PDB entry 9COP | electron microscopy, 2.70 A resolution | chains M and N of the 14 polymer chains in the assembly

== Chain M ==
Protein: V-type proton ATPase subunit D
Source organism: Saccharomyces cerevisiae
UniProtKB: P32610 (VATD_YEAST); residue numbers follow UniProt; this construct covers 1-256
Sequence (256 residues; each row starts with the number of its first residue):
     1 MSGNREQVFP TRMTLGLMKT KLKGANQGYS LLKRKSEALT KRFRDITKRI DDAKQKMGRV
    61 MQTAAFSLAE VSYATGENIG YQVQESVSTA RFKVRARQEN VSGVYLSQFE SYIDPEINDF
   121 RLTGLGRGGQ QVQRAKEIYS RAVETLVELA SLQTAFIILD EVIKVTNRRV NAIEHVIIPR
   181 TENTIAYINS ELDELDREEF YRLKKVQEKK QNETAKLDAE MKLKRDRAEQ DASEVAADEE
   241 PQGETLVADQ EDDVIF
Not modelled in the structure: 1-2, 216-256

== Chain N ==
Protein: V-type proton ATPase subunit F
Source organism: Saccharomyces cerevisiae
UniProtKB: P39111 (VATF_YEAST); residues 2-118 here = UniProt positions 2-118
Sequence (117 residues; row label = number of the first residue in the row):
     2 AEKRTLIAVI ADEDTTTGLL LAGIGQITPE TQEKNFFVYQ EGKTTKEEIT DKFNHFTEER
    62 DDIAILLINQ HIAENIRARV DSFTNAFPAI LEIPSKDHPY DPEKDSVLKR VRKLFGE
Not modelled in the structure: 2, 118

== Chain M / chain N interface ==
Pairs across the interface (51):
  Thr47(M) - Val112(N)
  Asp51(M) - Arg113(N)  salt bridge
  Lys54(M) - Leu92(N)
  Lys54(M) - Glu93(N)  salt bridge
  Lys54(M) - Tyr101(N)
  Lys54(M) - Asp106(N)  salt bridge
  Lys54(M) - Val108(N)
  Met57(M) - Leu92(N)  hydrophobic
  Met57(M) - Ile94(N)  hydrophobic
  Gly58(M) - Pro95(N)
  Met61(M) - Ile94(N)  hydrophobic
  Gln62(M) - Lys97(N)  hydrogen bond (side chain-backbone)
  Ala65(M) - Leu20(N)
  Phe66(M) - Asp15(N)
  Phe66(M) - Thr16(N)
  Phe66(M) - Lys97(N)
  Gly80(M) - Glu14(N)
  Val83(M) - Thr18(N)
  Val87(M) - Ile28(N)  hydrophobic
  Ser88(M) - Ile28(N)  hydrogen bond (backbone-backbone)
  Thr89(M) - Ile28(N)
  Ala90(M) - Ile25(N)
  Ala90(M) - Ile28(N)  hydrogen bond (backbone-backbone)
  Arg91(M) - Gly24(N)
  Arg91(M) - Ile25(N)  hydrogen bond (backbone-backbone)
  Phe92(M) - Ile8(N)
  Phe92(M) - Gly24(N)  hydrogen bond (backbone-backbone)
  Phe92(M) - Ile25(N)  hydrophobic
  Lys93(M) - Thr6(N)
  Val94(M) - Thr6(N)
  Arg95(M) - Glu3(N)
  Ala96(M) - Glu3(N)  hydrogen bond (backbone-side chain)
  Phe109(M) - Ala65(N)
  Ala135(M) - Leu20(N)
  Ala135(M) - Ala23(N)
  Tyr139(M) - Leu20(N)
  Tyr139(M) - Leu21(N)
  Val143(M) - Leu21(N)  hydrophobic
  Leu146(M) - Leu92(N)
  Leu149(M) - Leu92(N)  hydrophobic
  Ala150(M) - Ile66(N)  hydrophobic
  Gln153(M) - Ile91(N)  hydrogen bond (side chain-backbone)
  Gln153(M) - Leu92(N)
  Gln153(M) - Val108(N)
  Thr154(M) - Ala87(N)
  Thr154(M) - Ala90(N)
  Phe156(M) - Val112(N)  hydrophobic
  Ile157(M) - Ala87(N)  hydrophobic
  Ile157(M) - Arg111(N)
  Ile158(M) - Ala87(N)  hydrophobic
  Asp160(M) - Leu115(N)
Also at the interface, not in a pair above, chain M (42 interface residues in all): Phe43, Ile50, Tyr81, Gln84, Asp114, Asp119, Lys136, Val147
Also at the interface, not in a pair above, chain N (42 interface residues in all): Arg5, Gly26, Gln27, Thr29, Leu68, Thr85, Asn86, Phe88, Ser96, Leu109, Phe116, Gly117

== Summary ==
The chain M/chain N interface involves 42 residues from each chain, with 7 hydrogen bonds and 3 salt bridges.
Polar contacts include Asp51(M)-Arg113(N), Lys54(M)-Glu93(N) and Lys54(M)-Asp106(N).
Here chain M is V-type proton ATPase subunit D and chain N is V-type proton ATPase subunit F, both from
Saccharomyces cerevisiae. Entry 9COP (Yeast RAVE bound to V-ATPase V1 complex) was determined by electron
microscopy.
